Entry 6UC5 (X-ray diffraction, 1.75 A resolution); this record covers chains H and P of the 3 polymer chains in the assembly.

[Chain H]
Molecule: Fab397 heavy chain
From: Homo sapiens
UniProt: A8K008 (A8K008_HUMAN); residues 118-213 here correspond to UniProt positions 148-243 (UniProt number = residue number + 30)
Chain sequence (220 residues; row label = number of the first residue in the row; note: 2 numbers in that range are skipped by the numbering (no residue carries them; nothing is unmodelled there); a row labelled like 9A-9C holds insertion residues (9A, then the next letters in order); X marks 3 residues of unknown identity (built as UNK)):
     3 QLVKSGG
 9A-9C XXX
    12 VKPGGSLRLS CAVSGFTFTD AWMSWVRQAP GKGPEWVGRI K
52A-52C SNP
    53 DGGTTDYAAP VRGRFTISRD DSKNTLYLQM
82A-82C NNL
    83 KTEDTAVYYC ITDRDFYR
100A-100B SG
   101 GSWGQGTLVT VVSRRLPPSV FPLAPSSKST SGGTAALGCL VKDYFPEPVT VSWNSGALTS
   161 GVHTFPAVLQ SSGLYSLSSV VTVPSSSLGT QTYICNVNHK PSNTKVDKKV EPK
Not modelled in the structure: 9A-9C
Cystine bridges: Cys22-Cys92, Cys139-Cys195

[Chain P]
Molecule: NPNA peptide
Chain sequence (11 residues; row label = number of the first residue in the row):
     1 NPNANPNANP N
Reported in the primary citation:
  - contacts within the chain: Asn5-Asn7 (hydrogen bond), Asn9-Asn11 (hydrogen bond)

[Interface between chain H and chain P]
Contacting residue pairs (10; chain H residue first):
  Trp33(H) with Asn3(P); Asn5(P)
  Arg50(H) with Asn3(P), hydrogen bond (side chain-backbone)
  Asp95(H) with Asn5(P), hydrogen bond
  Arg96(H) with Asn7(P), hydrogen bond (side chain-backbone); Ala8(P), hydrogen bond (backbone-backbone); Pro10(P)
  Tyr99(H) with Ala8(P); Pro10(P), hydrophobic
  Arg100(H) with Pro10(P), hydrogen bond (side chain-backbone)
Also at the interface, not in a pair above, chain H (7 interface residues in all): Asp58
Also at the interface, not in a pair above, chain P (8 interface residues in all): Ala4, Pro6, Asn9
From the paper, about this interface:
  - pairs named by the authors: Trp33(H)-Asn5(P) (pi stacking), Arg50(H)-Asn3(P) (hydrogen bond), Asp95(H)-Asn5(P) (hydrogen bond), Arg96(H)-Asn7(P) (hydrogen bond)
  - epitope / paratope residues, chain H: Trp33(H), Arg50(H), Asp95(H), Arg96(H)
  - epitope / paratope residues, chain P: Asn3(P), Asn5(P), Asn7(P), Ala8(P), Pro10(P)

[In short]
7 residues of chain H and 8 residues of chain P are in contact, with 5 hydrogen bonds. Among the polar pairs
are Arg50(H)-Asn3(P), Asp95(H)-Asn5(P) and Arg96(H)-Asn7(P). The authors report pi stacking between Trp33(H)
and Asn5(P); hydrogen bonds between Arg50(H) and Asn3(P), Asp95(H) and Asn5(P) and Arg96(H) and Asn7(P). The
paper reports epitope/paratope residues Trp33(H), Arg50(H) and Asn3(P) among others; contacts within the chain
involving Asn5(P), Asn7(P) and Asn9(P) among others.
Here chain H is Fab397 heavy chain (Homo sapiens) and chain P is NPNA peptide. Entry 6UC5 (Fab397 in complex
with NPNA peptide) was determined by X-ray diffraction.
